Entry 7XVL (X-ray diffraction, 3.51 A resolution); this record covers chains E and I of the 21 polymer chains in the assembly.

# Chain E
Protein: Histone H3.1
Source organism: Homo sapiens
UniProt: P68431 (H31_HUMAN); residues 0-135 here correspond to UniProt positions 1-136 (UniProt number = residue number + 1)
Sequence (138 residues; row label = number of the first residue in the row; numbers below 1 keep their minus sign (Gly-2 is residue -2)):
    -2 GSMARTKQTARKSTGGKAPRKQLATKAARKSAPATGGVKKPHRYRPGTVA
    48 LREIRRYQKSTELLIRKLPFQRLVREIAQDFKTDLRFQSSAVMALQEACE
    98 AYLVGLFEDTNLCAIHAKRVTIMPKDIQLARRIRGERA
Unresolved in the structure: -2 to 37
Sequence notes: expression tag (-2 to -1)
Curated features (UniProtKB/Swiss-Prot):
  - modified residue: Arg2 (Asymmetric dimethylarginine), Thr3 (Phosphothreonine), Lys4 (Allysine), Gln5 (5-glutamyl dopamine), Thr6 (Phosphothreonine), Arg8 (Citrulline), Lys9 (N6,N6,N6-trimethyllysine), Ser10 (ADP-ribosylserine), Thr11 (Phosphothreonine), Lys14 (N6-(2-hydroxyisobutyryl)lysine), Arg17 (Asymmetric dimethylarginine), Lys18 (N6-(2-hydroxyisobutyryl)lysine), Lys23 (N6-(2-hydroxyisobutyryl)lysine), Arg26 (Citrulline), Lys27 (N6,N6,N6-trimethyllysine), Ser28 (ADP-ribosylserine), Lys36 (N6,N6,N6-trimethyllysine), Lys37 (N6-methyllysine), Tyr41 (Phosphotyrosine), Lys56 (N6,N6,N6-trimethyllysine) and 8 more in UniProt
  - lipidation: Lys18 (N6-decanoyllysine)

# Chain I
Molecule: 169-nt DNA strand
Source organism: synthetic construct
Sequence (169 nucleotides; numbered -82 to 86; the number before each row is that of its first residue; numbers below 1 keep their minus sign (DC-82 is residue -82)):
   -82 CCAAAAAAAAAACAGCATCCCGGTGCCGAGGCCGCTCAATTGGTCGTAGA
   -32 CAGCTCTAGCACCGCTTAAACGCACGTACGCGCTGTCTACCGCGTTTTAA
    18 CCGCCACTAGAAGCGCTTACTAGTCTCCAGGCACGTGTGAGACCGGCACA
    68 TGCAAAAAAAAAACGAGCT

# How chain E and chain I interact
Contacting residue pairs - 27 pairs, chain E then chain I:
  His39(E) - DC-67(I)  sugar contact
  His39(E) - DC10(I)  phosphate contact
  Arg40(E) - DG9(I)  hydrogen bond to the sugar
  Arg40(E) - DC10(I)  hydrogen bond to the sugar
  Tyr41(E) - DC-67(I)  phosphate contact
  Tyr41(E) - DA-66(I)  sugar contact
  Tyr41(E) - DG9(I)  sugar contact
  Tyr41(E) - DC10(I)  hydrogen bond to the phosphate
  Arg42(E) - DG9(I)  sugar contact
  Pro43(E) - DC8(I)  phosphate contact
  Pro43(E) - DG9(I)  sugar contact
  Gly44(E) - DC8(I)  hydrogen bond to the phosphate
  Gly44(E) - DG9(I)  hydrogen bond to the phosphate
  Thr45(E) - DG9(I)  hydrogen bond to the phosphate
  Val46(E) - DG9(I)  hydrogen bond to the phosphate
  Val46(E) - DC10(I)  phosphate contact
  Ala47(E) - DG9(I)  hydrogen bond to the phosphate
  Arg49(E) - DA-66(I)  phosphate contact
  Arg49(E) - DT-65(I)  salt bridge to the phosphate
  Lys56(E) - DC-64(I)  salt bridge to the phosphate
  Arg63(E) - DA17(I)  hydrogen bond to the sugar
  Arg63(E) - DC18(I)  phosphate contact
  Lys64(E) - DC18(I)  hydrogen bond to the phosphate
  Leu65(E) - DC18(I)  hydrogen bond to the phosphate
  Arg69(E) - DA17(I)  salt bridge to the phosphate
  Arg83(E) - DA26(I)  hydrogen bond to the phosphate
  Arg83(E) - DG27(I)  salt bridge to the phosphate
Other interface residues (no listed pair), chain E (19 interface residues in all): Glu50, Pro66, Thr118
Other interface residues (no listed pair), chain I (13 interface residues in all): DG-68, DC7

# Summary
19 residues of chain E and 13 residues of chain I are in contact; the contacts include 12 hydrogen bonds and 4
salt bridges. Polar contacts include Arg40(E)-DG9(I), Arg40(E)-DC10(I) and Arg63(E)-DA17(I).
Chain E is Histone H3.1 (Homo sapiens) and chain I is a 169-nt DNA strand (synthetic construct); the
structure, Crystal Structure of Nucleosome-H1.0 Linker Histone Assembly (sticky-169an DNA fragment), was
determined by X-ray diffraction.
